8A62 - chains A and B; structure by X-ray diffraction, 1.60 A resolution.

[Chain A]
Protein: 14-3-3 protein sigma
From: Homo sapiens
Reference sequence: P31947 (1433S_HUMAN); numbering as in UniProt (aligned over 1-231)
Chain sequence (236 residues; row label = number of the first residue in the row; note: 666 numbers in that range are skipped by the numbering (no residue carries them; nothing is unmodelled there); numbers below 1 keep their minus sign (Gly-670 is residue -670)):
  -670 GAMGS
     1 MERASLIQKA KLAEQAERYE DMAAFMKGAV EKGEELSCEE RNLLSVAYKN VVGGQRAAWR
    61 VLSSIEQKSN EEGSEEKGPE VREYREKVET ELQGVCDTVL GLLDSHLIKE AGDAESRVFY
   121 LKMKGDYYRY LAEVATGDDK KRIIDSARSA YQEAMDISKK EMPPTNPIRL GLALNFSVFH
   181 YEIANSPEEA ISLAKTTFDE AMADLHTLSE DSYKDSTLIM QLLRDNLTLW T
Covalently attached groups: compound L7L linked to Cys38
Differences from the reference sequence: expression tag (-670 to -666)
Metal / ion sites: Mg2+ site 1 near Ser37 (its only coordinating residue here); Mg2+ site 2 near Glu89 (its only coordinating residue here)
Small-molecule neighbours: L7L ((3S)-1-[3,5-bis(chloranyl)-4-oxidanyl-phenyl]carbonyl-N-[2-[2-(dimethylamino)ethyldisulfanyl]ethyl]piperidine-3-carboxamide): Glu39, Asn42, Ser45, Val46, Phe119, Lys122, Pro167, Ile168, Asp215, Ile219
UniProt features mapped onto this chain:
  - site (Interaction with phosphoserine on interacting protein): Arg56, Arg129
  - modified residue (Phosphoserine): Ser5, Ser74
Reported in the primary citation:
  - binding site for L7L: Cys38, Ser45

[Chain B]
Protein: Forkhead box protein O1
Reference sequence: Q12778 (FOXO1_HUMAN); numbering as in UniProt (aligned over 20-29)
Chain sequence (11 residues; each row starts with the number of its first residue):
    20 PRSCTWPLPR X
Modified positions: Ser22 (phosphoserine; SEP); Cys23 (S-hydroxycysteine; CSO); Thr24 (phosphothreonine; TPO); NH2 (amino group) at position 30
Differences from the reference sequence: amidation (30)
UniProt features mapped onto this chain:
  - modified residue: Thr24 (Phosphothreonine)

[Chain A / chain B interface]
Pairs across the interface (32):
  Tyr19(A) - Arg29(B)
  Ser45(A) - Pro26(B)
  Lys49(A) - Thr24(B)
  Lys49(A) - Trp25(B)
  Lys49(A) - Pro26(B)  hydrogen bond (side chain-backbone)
  Asn50(A) - Pro28(B)
  Asn50(A) - Arg29(B)  hydrogen bond (side chain-backbone)
  Arg56(A) - Arg21(B)
  Arg56(A) - Thr24(B)
  Arg60(A) - Arg21(B)
  Lys122(A) - Trp25(B)  hydrogen bond (side chain-backbone)
  Lys122(A) - Pro26(B)
  Arg129(A) - Thr24(B)
  Tyr130(A) - Thr24(B)
  Leu174(A) - Cys23(B)
  Leu174(A) - Thr24(B)
  Leu174(A) - Trp25(B)  hydrophobic
  Asn175(A) - Thr24(B)
  Asn175(A) - Trp25(B)  hydrogen bond (side chain-backbone)
  Val178(A) - Ser22(B)
  Val178(A) - Cys23(B)
  Val178(A) - Thr24(B)
  Tyr181(A) - Ser22(B)
  Glu182(A) - Ser22(B)
  Leu218(A) - Trp25(B)  hydrophobic
  Ile219(A) - Trp25(B)
  Leu222(A) - Trp25(B)  hydrophobic
  Asn226(A) - Ser22(B)
  Asn226(A) - Cys23(B)  hydrogen bond (side chain-backbone)
  Leu229(A) - Pro20(B)
  Leu229(A) - Ser22(B)
  Trp230(A) - Ser22(B)
Also at the interface, not in a pair above, chain A (24 interface residues in all): Asp126, Glu133, Gly171, Asp225
Also at the interface, not in a pair above, chain B (10 interface residues in all): Leu27

[Overview]
The interface between chain A and chain B involves 24 residues on one side and 10 on the other; the contacts
include 5 hydrogen bonds. Among the polar pairs are Lys49(A)-Pro26(B), Asn50(A)-Arg29(B) and
Lys122(A)-Trp25(B). Chain B binds compound L7L. Covalently linked compound L7L: at Cys38(A). From the paper: a
binding site for L7L at Cys38(A) and Ser45(A).
Here chain A is 14-3-3 protein sigma (Homo sapiens) and chain B is Forkhead box protein O1. Entry 8A62 (Small
molecule stabilizer (compound 2) for FOXO1 and 14-3-3) was determined by X-ray diffraction (same publication
as 8A65, 8A68, 8A6F, 8A6H, 8ADM, 8AFN and 8AV0).
